3KX4 - chain A; structure by X-ray diffraction, 1.95 A resolution.

[Chain A]
Molecule: Bifunctional P-450/NADPH-P450 reductase
Organism: Bacillus megaterium
Notes: EC 1.14.14.1; fragment: Heme domain
UniProt: P14779 (CPXB_BACME); residues 1-470 here correspond to UniProt positions 2-471 (UniProt number = residue number + 1)
Chain sequence (470 residues; row label = number of the first residue in the row):
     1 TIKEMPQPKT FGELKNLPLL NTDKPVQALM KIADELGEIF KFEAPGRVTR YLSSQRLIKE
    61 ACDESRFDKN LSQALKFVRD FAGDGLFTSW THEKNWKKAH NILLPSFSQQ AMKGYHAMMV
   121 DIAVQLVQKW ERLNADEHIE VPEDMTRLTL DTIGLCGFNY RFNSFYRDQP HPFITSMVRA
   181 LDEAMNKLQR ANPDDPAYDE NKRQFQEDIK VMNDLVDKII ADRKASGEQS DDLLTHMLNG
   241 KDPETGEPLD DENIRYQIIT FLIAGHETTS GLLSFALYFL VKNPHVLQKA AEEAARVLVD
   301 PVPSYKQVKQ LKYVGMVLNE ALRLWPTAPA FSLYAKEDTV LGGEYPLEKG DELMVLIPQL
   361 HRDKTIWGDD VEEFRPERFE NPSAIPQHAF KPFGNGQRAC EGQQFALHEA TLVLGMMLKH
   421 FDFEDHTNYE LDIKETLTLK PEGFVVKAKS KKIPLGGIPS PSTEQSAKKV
Not modelled in the structure: 1-2, 456-470
Sequence notes: engineered mutation Glu401 (Ile402 in P14779)
Curated features (UniProtKB/Swiss-Prot):
  - binding site ((9Z)-hexadecenoate): Tyr51
  - binding site (heme): Cys400
  - site: Thr268 (Important for catalytic activity)
Ion coordination: heme Fe near Cys400 (its only coordinating residue here)
Ligand contacts: heme (HEM): Lys69, Leu75, Leu86, Phe87, Trp96, Phe107, Ile153, Thr260, Phe261, Ala264, Gly265, Thr268, Thr269, Leu272, Leu322, Thr327, Ala328, Phe331, Pro392, Phe393, Gly394, Gln397, Arg398, Ala399, Cys400, Glu401, Gly402, Phe405, Ala406

[Overview]
Chain A binds heme. UniProt lists (9Z)-hexadecenoate-binding residue Tyr51 and heme-binding residue Cys400.
Chain A is Bifunctional P-450/NADPH-P450 reductase (Bacillus megaterium); the structure, Crystal structure of
Bacillus megaterium BM3 heme domain mutant I401E, was determined by X-ray diffraction (same publication as
3KX3 and 3KX5).
